4GS8 - chain A; structure by X-ray diffraction, 2.99 A resolution.

[Chain A]
Protein: Insulin-degrading enzyme
Organism: Homo sapiens
Notes: EC 3.4.24.56
UniProt: P14735 (IDE_HUMAN); residues 42-1019 here = UniProt positions 42-1019
Chain sequence (990 residues; each row starts with the number of its first residue):
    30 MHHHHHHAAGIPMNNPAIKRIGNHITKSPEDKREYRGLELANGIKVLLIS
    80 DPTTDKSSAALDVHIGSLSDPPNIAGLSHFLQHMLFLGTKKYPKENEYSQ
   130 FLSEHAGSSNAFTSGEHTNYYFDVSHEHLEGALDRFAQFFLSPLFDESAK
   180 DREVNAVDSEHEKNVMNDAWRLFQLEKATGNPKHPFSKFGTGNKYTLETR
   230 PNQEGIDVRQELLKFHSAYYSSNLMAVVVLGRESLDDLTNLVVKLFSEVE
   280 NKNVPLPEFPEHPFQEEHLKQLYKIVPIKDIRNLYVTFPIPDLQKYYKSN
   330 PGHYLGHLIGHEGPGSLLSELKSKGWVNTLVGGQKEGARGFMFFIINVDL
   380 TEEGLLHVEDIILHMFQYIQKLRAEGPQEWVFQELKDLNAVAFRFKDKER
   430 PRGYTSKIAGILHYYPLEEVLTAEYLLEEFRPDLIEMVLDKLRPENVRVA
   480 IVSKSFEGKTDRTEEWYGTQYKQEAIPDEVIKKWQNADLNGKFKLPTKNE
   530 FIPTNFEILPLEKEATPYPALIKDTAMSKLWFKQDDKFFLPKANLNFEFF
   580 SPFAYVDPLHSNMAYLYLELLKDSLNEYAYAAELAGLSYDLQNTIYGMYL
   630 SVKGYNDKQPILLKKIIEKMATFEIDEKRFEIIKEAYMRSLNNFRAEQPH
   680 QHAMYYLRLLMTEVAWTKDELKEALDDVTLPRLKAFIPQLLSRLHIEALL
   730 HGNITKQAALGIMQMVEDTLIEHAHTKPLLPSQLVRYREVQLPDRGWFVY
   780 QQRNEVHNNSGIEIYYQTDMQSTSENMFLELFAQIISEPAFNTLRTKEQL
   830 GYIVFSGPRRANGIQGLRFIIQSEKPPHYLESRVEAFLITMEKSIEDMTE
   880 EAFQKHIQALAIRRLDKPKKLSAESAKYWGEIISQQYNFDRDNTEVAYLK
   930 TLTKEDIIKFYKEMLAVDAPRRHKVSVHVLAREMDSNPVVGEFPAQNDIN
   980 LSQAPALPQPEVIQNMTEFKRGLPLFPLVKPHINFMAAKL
Disordered / not traced: 30-42, 964-978, 1012-1019
Construct notes: expression tag (30-41); engineered mutation Leu-110 (Cys in P14735), Gln-111 (Glu in P14735), Ser-171 (Cys in P14735), Ala-178 (Cys in P14735), Val-257 (Cys in P14735), Leu-414 (Cys in P14735), Asn-573 (Cys in P14735), Ser-590 (Cys in P14735), Ser-789 (Cys in P14735), Ala-812 (Cys in P14735), Ala-819 (Cys in P14735), Ser-904 (Cys in P14735), Asn-966 (Cys in P14735), Ala-974 (Cys in P14735)
Metal / ion sites: Zn2+: His-108, His-112, Glu-189
Ligand contacts: MGJ (N-(carboxymethyl)-N-(3-phenylpropyl)glycyl-N-methyl-L-histidinamide): His-332, Gly-335, His-336, Gly-339, Glu-341, Leu-359, Val-360, Gly-361, Gly-362, Gln-363, Lys-364, Tyr-609
UniProt features mapped onto this chain:
  - motif: Glu-853 to Tyr-858 (SlyX motif)
  - binding site (Zn(2+)): His-108, His-112, Glu-189
  - binding site (substrate): His-336 to Gly-342, Leu-359 to Gln-363
  - binding site (ATP): Arg-429, Asp-895 to Ser-901
  - modified residue (N6-succinyllysine): Lys-192, Lys-697
  - mutagenesis: Ser-132 (S132C: Increases catalytic rate towards INS and amyloid; when associated with C-817), Asn-184 (N184C: Increases catalytic rate towards INS and amyloid; when associated with C-828), Pro-286 (P286G: Reduced enzyme activity), Gly-366 to Gly-369 (Reduced enzyme activity), Asp-426 (D426C: Increases catalytic rate towards INS and amyloid; when associated with C-899), Tyr-496 (Y496A: Strongly reduced enzyme activity), Phe-530 (F530A: Strongly increased enzyme activity), Arg-767 (R767A: Decreases dimerization. No effect on degradation of ANP. Retains the ability to degrade an aberrant form of ANP, when in the presence of both ANP and the aberrant ANP), Glu-817 (E817C: Increases catalytic rate towards INS and amyloid; when associated with C-132), Gln-828 (Q828C: Increases catalytic rate towards INS and amyloid; when associated with C-184), Tyr-831 (Y831F: No effect on catalytic activity), Lys-899 (K899C: Increases catalytic rate towards INS and amyloid; when associated with C-426)

[Summary]
Bound to chain A: compound MGJ. The Zn2+ site is built by His-108, His-112 and Glu-189. UniProt lists 3
Zn2+-binding residues, 12 substrate-binding residues, 8 ATP-binding residues and 15 mutagenesis sites.
Chain A is Insulin-degrading enzyme (Homo sapiens); the structure, Structure analysis of cysteine free insulin
degrading enzyme (ide) with compound bdm43079
[{[(s)-2-(1h-imidazol-4-yl)-1-methylcarbamoyl-ethylcarbamoyl]-methyl}-(3-phenyl-propyl)-amino]-acetic acid,
was determined by X-ray diffraction, deposited together with 4GSC, 4DWK, 4DTT, 2YPU and 3QZ2.
